Entry 1STX (X-ray diffraction, 2.10 A resolution); this record covers chains D and A of the 6 polymer chains in the assembly.

Chain D:
Molecule: 5-nt DNA strand
Sequence (5 nucleotides; row label = number of the first residue in the row):
     7 ATCTT
Bound ions: Mn2+ site 1: DA7 (shared with Glu45(A), Asp74(A), Ile91(A) of chain A); Mn2+ site 2: DT11 (shared with 1 residue of chain B)

Chain A:
Protein: Type II restriction enzyme EcoRV
From: Escherichia coli
Notes: EC 3.1.21.4
UniProt: P04390 (T2E5_ECOLI); residues 2-245 here correspond to UniProt positions 1-244 (UniProt number = residue number - 1)
Chain sequence (244 residues; numbered 2 to 245; the number before each row is that of its first residue):
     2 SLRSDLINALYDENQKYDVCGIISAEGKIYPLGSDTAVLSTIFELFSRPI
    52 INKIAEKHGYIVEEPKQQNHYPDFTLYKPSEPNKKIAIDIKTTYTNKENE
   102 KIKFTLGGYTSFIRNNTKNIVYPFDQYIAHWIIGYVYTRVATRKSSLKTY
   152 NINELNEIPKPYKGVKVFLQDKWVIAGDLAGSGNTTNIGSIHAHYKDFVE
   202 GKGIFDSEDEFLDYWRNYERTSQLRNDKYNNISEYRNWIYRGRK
Construct notes: engineered mutation Ala38 (Lys37 in P04390)
Bound ions: Mn2+ site 1: Glu45, Asp74, Ile91 (shared with DA7(D) of chain D); Mn2+ site 2: Glu45, Asp74 (shared with DA7(D) of chain D); Mn2+ site 3: His71 (shared with 1 residue of chain F); Mn2+ site 4 near Lys102 (its only coordinating residue here)

Chain D / chain A interface:
Contacting residue pairs (19; chain D residue first):
  DA7(D) - Glu45(A)  phosphate contact
  DA7(D) - Asp74(A)  phosphate contact
  DA7(D) - Ile91(A)  phosphate contact
  DA7(D) - Lys92(A)  salt bridge to the phosphate
  DT8(D) - Thr37(A)  sugar contact
  DT8(D) - Ser41(A)  phosphate contact
  DT8(D) - Lys92(A)  salt bridge to the phosphate
  DT8(D) - Thr93(A)  hydrogen bond to the phosphate
  DT8(D) - Thr106(A)  base contact
  DT8(D) - Ser183(A)  base contact
  DT8(D) - Thr186(A)  hydrogen bond to the base
  DT8(D) - Asn188(A)  base contact
  DC9(D) - Thr37(A)  hydrogen bond to the phosphate
  DC9(D) - Thr93(A)  phosphate contact
  DC9(D) - Thr94(A)  hydrogen bond to the phosphate
  DC9(D) - Tyr95(A)  phosphate contact
  DC9(D) - Gly182(A)  hydrogen bond to the base
  DC9(D) - Ser183(A)  base contact
  DT10(D) - Tyr95(A)  hydrogen bond to the phosphate
Interface residues without a listed pair, chain A (15 interface residues in all): Asp90

In short:
4 residues of chain D and 15 residues of chain A are in contact; the contacts include 6 hydrogen bonds and 2
salt bridges. Polar contacts include DT8(D)-Thr186(A), DC9(D)-Gly182(A) and DT8(D)-Thr93(A). Glu45(A),
Asp74(A), Ile91(A) and DA7(D) form the Mn2+ site 1.
Chain D is a 5-nt DNA strand and chain A is Type II restriction enzyme EcoRV (Escherichia coli); the
structure, Structure of the K38A mutant of EcoRV bound to cognate DNA and Mn2+, was determined by X-ray
diffraction, deposited together with 1SUZ, 1SX5 and 1SX8.
